PDB entry 8PT2 | electron microscopy, 2.59 A resolution | chains B and C of the 5 polymer chains in the assembly

[Chain B]
Name: Putative PB1
Source organism: Tilapia lake virus
UniProtKB: A0A1Y9SHW4 (A0A1Y9SHW4_9VIRU); residues 1-519 here = UniProt positions 1-519
Amino-acid sequence (519 residues; row label = number of the first residue in the row):
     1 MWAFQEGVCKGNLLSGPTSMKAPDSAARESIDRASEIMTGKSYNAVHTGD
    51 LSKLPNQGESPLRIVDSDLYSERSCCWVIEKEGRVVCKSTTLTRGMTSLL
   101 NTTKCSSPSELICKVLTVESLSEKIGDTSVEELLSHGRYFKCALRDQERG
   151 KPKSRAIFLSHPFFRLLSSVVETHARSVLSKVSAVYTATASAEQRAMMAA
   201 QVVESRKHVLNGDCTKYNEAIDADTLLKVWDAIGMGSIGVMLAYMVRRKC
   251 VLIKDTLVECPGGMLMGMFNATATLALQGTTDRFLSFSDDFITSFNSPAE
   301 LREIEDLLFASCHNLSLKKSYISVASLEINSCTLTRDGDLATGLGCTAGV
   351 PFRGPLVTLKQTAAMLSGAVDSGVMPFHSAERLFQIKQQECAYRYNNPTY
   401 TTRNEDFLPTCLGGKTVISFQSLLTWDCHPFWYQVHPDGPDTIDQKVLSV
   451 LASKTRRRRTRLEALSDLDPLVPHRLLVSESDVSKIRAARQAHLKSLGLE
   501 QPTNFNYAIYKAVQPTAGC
Unresolved in the structure: 456-458, 516-519
Reported in the primary citation:
  - binding site for 5' vRNA end - vRNA loop: R394
  - specificity-determining residues: N270 (proposed by the authors, not directly observed)

[Chain C]
Name: RNA-dependent RNA polymerase
Source organism: Tilapia lake virus
UniProtKB: A0A7G3S745 (A0A7G3S745_9VIRU); numbering as in UniProt (aligned over 1-457)
Amino-acid sequence (478 residues; each row starts with the number of its first residue):
     1 MSQFGKSFKGRTEVTITEYRSHTVKDVHRSLLTADKSLRKSFCFRNALNQ
    51 FLDKDLPLLPIRPKLESRVAVKKSKLRSQLSFRPGLTQEEAIDLYNKGYD
   101 GDSVSGALQDRVVNEPVAYSSADNDKFHRGLAALGYTLADRAFDTCESGF
   151 VRAIPTTPCGFICCGPGSFKDSLGFVIKIGEFWHMYDGFQHFVAVEDAKF
   201 LASKSPSFWLAKRLAKRLNLVPKEDPSVAAAECPCKKVWEASFARAPTAL
   251 DPFGGRAFCDQGWVYHRDVGYATANHISQETLFQQALSVRNLGPQGSANV
   301 SGSIHTALDRLRAAYSRGTPASRSILQGLANLITPVGENFECDLDKRKLN
   351 IKALRSPERYITIEGLVVNLDDVVRGFYLDKAKVTVLSRSKWMGYEDLPQ
   401 KPPNGTFYCRKRKAMLLISCSPGTYAKKRKVAVQEDRFKDMRVENFREVA
   451 ENMDLNQGSGSENLYFQGHHHHHHHHHH
Unresolved in the structure: 1, 142-143, 430-478
Construct notes: conflict K391 (Arg in A0A7G3S745); expression tag (458-478)
Bound ions: Zn2+ site 1: C146, C159, C163, C164; Zn2+ site 2: H184, H191, C233, C235
Reported in the primary citation:
  - binding site for 5' vRNA end - vRNA loop: D35, K36, R39, F42

[How chain B and chain C interact]
Pairs across the interface (218; chain B residue first):
  Y70(B) - E18(C)  hydrogen bond
  Y70(B) - S21(C)
  R73(B) - R29(C)
  T93(B) - S21(C)
  T93(B) - H22(C)
  T97(B) - S7(C)
  T97(B) - F8(C)
  T97(B) - R11(C)
  T97(B) - E18(C)  hydrogen bond
  T97(B) - H22(C)  hydrogen bond
  L100(B) - R11(C)
  L100(B) - E18(C)
  N101(B) - S7(C)  hydrogen bond (side chain-backbone)
  N101(B) - F8(C)
  N101(B) - K9(C)
  N101(B) - R11(C)  hydrogen bond
  K104(B) - G10(C)
  C105(B) - R11(C)  hydrogen bond (backbone-side chain)
  S106(B) - R11(C)  hydrogen bond (backbone-side chain)
  S107(B) - T15(C)
  S180(B) - G302(C)
  S180(B) - S303(C)  hydrogen bond (backbone-backbone)
  K181(B) - T306(C)  hydrogen bond (backbone-side chain)
  V182(B) - R310(C)
  S183(B) - R310(C)  hydrogen bond (backbone-side chain)
  A184(B) - R310(C)  hydrogen bond (backbone-side chain)
  A184(B) - Y360(C)
  V185(B) - T362(C)
  Y186(B) - S301(C)  hydrogen bond (backbone-side chain)
  Y186(B) - G302(C)
  E193(B) - P116(C)
  Q194(B) - S78(C)
  Q194(B) - N114(C)
  M197(B) - L76(C)
  M197(B) - R77(C)
  M198(B) - T362(C)
  Q201(B) - G365(C)  hydrogen bond (side chain-backbone)
  Q201(B) - L366(C)
  Q201(B) - V367(C)  hydrogen bond (side chain-backbone)
  V202(B) - V367(C)  hydrophobic
  E204(B) - T385(C)
  E204(B) - L417(C)
  E204(B) - I418(C)
  E204(B) - S419(C)
  S205(B) - K383(C)
  S205(B) - T385(C)
  R206(B) - T385(C)
  K207(B) - T385(C)
  K207(B) - V386(C)
  K207(B) - L387(C)  hydrogen bond (side chain-backbone)
  D282(B) - S356(C)
  D282(B) - P357(C)
  V324(B) - L387(C)
  A325(B) - W392(C)  hydrophobic
  L334(B) - L76(C)  hydrophobic
  R336(B) - L387(C)
  R336(B) - L417(C)
  D337(B) - K75(C)
  D337(B) - G405(C)
  D337(B) - T406(C)
  G338(B) - L76(C)  hydrogen bond (backbone-backbone)
  D339(B) - S74(C)
  F352(B) - D35(C)
  R353(B) - A34(C)
  R353(B) - D35(C)
  G354(B) - D35(C)
  G354(B) - L38(C)
  P355(B) - L38(C)
  P355(B) - F44(C)  hydrophobic
  S367(B) - G130(C)
  V370(B) - Y119(C)
  V370(B) - G130(C)
  D371(B) - P116(C)
  D371(B) - V117(C)
  D371(B) - A118(C)  hydrogen bond (backbone-backbone)
  D371(B) - Y119(C)
  D371(B) - R129(C)
  D371(B) - G130(C)  hydrogen bond (side chain-backbone)
  D371(B) - L131(C)
  D371(B) - A132(C)  hydrogen bond (side chain-backbone)
  S372(B) - P116(C)
  S372(B) - Y119(C)
  F377(B) - G130(C)
  F377(B) - L134(C)  hydrophobic
  R394(B) - D35(C)  salt bridge
  Y395(B) - D35(C)  hydrogen bond
  P398(B) - R45(C)  hydrogen bond (backbone-side chain)
  T399(B) - R39(C)  hydrogen bond
  T399(B) - F42(C)
  Y400(B) - D35(C)  hydrogen bond (side chain-backbone)
  Y400(B) - L38(C)  hydrophobic
  Y400(B) - R39(C)
  Y400(B) - F44(C)
  Y400(B) - R45(C)
  T401(B) - R45(C)
  T401(B) - L48(C)
  T402(B) - R45(C)
  R403(B) - N49(C)  hydrogen bond
  R403(B) - L52(C)
  R403(B) - D53(C)  salt bridge
  E405(B) - L52(C)
  F407(B) - L52(C)  hydrophobic
  F407(B) - L56(C)  hydrophobic
  L408(B) - L52(C)  hydrophobic
  L412(B) - F44(C)  hydrophobic
  Q421(B) - L134(C)
  Q421(B) - Y136(C)  hydrogen bond
  L424(B) - R129(C)
  L424(B) - G130(C)
  L424(B) - L131(C)  hydrophobic
  T425(B) - K64(C)
  T425(B) - L65(C)
  T425(B) - L131(C)
  T425(B) - Y136(C)
  W426(B) - R62(C)
  W426(B) - P63(C)
  W426(B) - K64(C)
  W426(B) - L65(C)
  D427(B) - K64(C)  salt bridge
  H429(B) - L56(C)
  F431(B) - L48(C)  hydrophobic
  F431(B) - F51(C)  hydrophobic
  F431(B) - L52(C)  hydrophobic
  F431(B) - L56(C)
  Y433(B) - P60(C)
  Y433(B) - I61(C)
  Y433(B) - R62(C)  hydrogen bond (side chain-backbone)
  P437(B) - R129(C)
  D438(B) - R129(C)  salt bridge
  P440(B) - R62(C)
  I443(B) - F44(C)  hydrophobic
  I443(B) - A47(C)  hydrophobic
  I443(B) - L48(C)  hydrophobic
  I443(B) - F51(C)  hydrophobic
  D444(B) - L38(C)
  D444(B) - F44(C)
  V447(B) - L38(C)  hydrophobic
  V447(B) - C43(C)  hydrophobic
  V447(B) - A47(C)  hydrophobic
  L448(B) - S37(C)
  L451(B) - H28(C)
  L451(B) - S37(C)
  A452(B) - V27(C)
  A452(B) - H28(C)  hydrogen bond (backbone-side chain)
  S453(B) - D26(C)
  T455(B) - D26(C)
  T455(B) - H28(C)
  T460(B) - Q3(C)
  L462(B) - Q3(C)
  L462(B) - F4(C)
  L462(B) - S7(C)
  L462(B) - F8(C)  hydrophobic
  L462(B) - Y19(C)
  L462(B) - H22(C)
  E463(B) - Y19(C)  hydrogen bond (backbone-side chain)
  L465(B) - Y19(C)  hydrophobic
  L465(B) - R20(C)
  S466(B) - R20(C)
  S466(B) - D102(C)  hydrogen bond
  D467(B) - Y95(C)
  D467(B) - Y99(C)
  D467(B) - D100(C)
  D467(B) - G101(C)  hydrogen bond (side chain-backbone)
  D467(B) - D102(C)  hydrogen bond (backbone-side chain)
  L468(B) - I16(C)  hydrophobic
  L468(B) - Y95(C)
  L468(B) - G101(C)
  L468(B) - D102(C)
  D469(B) - Y95(C)
  P470(B) - Y95(C)
  P470(B) - L108(C)  hydrophobic
  L471(B) - I92(C)  hydrophobic
  V472(B) - I16(C)  hydrophobic
  P473(B) - I16(C)
  H474(B) - T15(C)
  H474(B) - I16(C)  hydrogen bond (backbone-backbone)
  H474(B) - T17(C)  hydrogen bond (backbone-backbone)
  R475(B) - T15(C)
  L476(B) - V14(C)
  L476(B) - T15(C)
  L476(B) - I16(C)  hydrogen bond (backbone-backbone)
  L477(B) - E13(C)
  L477(B) - V14(C)
  L477(B) - T15(C)
  V478(B) - F4(C)
  V478(B) - E13(C)
  V478(B) - V14(C)  hydrogen bond (backbone-backbone)
  V478(B) - I16(C)  hydrophobic
  S479(B) - F4(C)
  S479(B) - T12(C)
  E480(B) - F4(C)
  V483(B) - Y19(C)
  R490(B) - Y95(C)  hydrogen bond (side chain-backbone)
  R490(B) - G98(C)
  R490(B) - Y99(C)  hydrogen bond (side chain-backbone)
  H493(B) - N96(C)  hydrogen bond (side chain-backbone)
  L494(B) - G98(C)
  L497(B) - N96(C)
  L497(B) - K97(C)
  L497(B) - G98(C)
  L499(B) - K97(C)
  L499(B) - G98(C)
  P502(B) - G98(C)
  P502(B) - Y99(C)
  P502(B) - D100(C)
  T503(B) - G98(C)  hydrogen bond (backbone-backbone)
  T503(B) - Y99(C)
  T503(B) - D100(C)  hydrogen bond (backbone-backbone)
  F505(B) - L86(C)  hydrophobic
  F505(B) - L94(C)  hydrophobic
  F505(B) - S103(C)
  Y507(B) - P84(C)  hydrogen bond (side chain-backbone)
  Y507(B) - G85(C)
  Y507(B) - L86(C)
  Y507(B) - A107(C)  hydrophobic
  Y510(B) - L86(C)  hydrophobic
  Y510(B) - E90(C)  hydrogen bond
  Q514(B) - E90(C)
Interface residues without a listed pair, chain B (117 interface residues in all): D66, S67, L340, L356, A364, G373, P430, Q434, R461, N504, K511
Interface residues without a listed pair, chain C (113 interface residues in all): T23, K25, K36, L59, R68, R83, Q88, A91, V104, S105, R111, H128, A133, N404

[Summary]
117 residues of chain B and 113 residues of chain C are in contact; the contacts include 42 hydrogen bonds and
4 salt bridges. Polar pairs include R394(B)-D35(C), R403(B)-D53(C) and D427(B)-K64(C). The paper reports a
binding site for 5' vRNA end - vRNA loop at R394(B) and D35(C) among others; the specificity determinant
N270(B).
Chain B is Putative PB1 and chain C is RNA-dependent RNA polymerase, both from Tilapia lake virus; the
structure, Tilapia Lake Virus polymerase in vRNA pre-initiation state mode B (transcriptase conformation), was
determined by electron microscopy, deposited together with 8PSN, 8PSO, 8PSQ, 8PSS, 8PSU, 8PSX and 6 further
entries.
